Entry 6LLW (X-ray diffraction, 2.26 A resolution); this record covers chain A.

# Chain A
Name: UDP-glycosyltransferase 708C1
Organism: Fagopyrum esculentum
Notes: EC 2.4.1.-
UniProt: A0A0A1HA03 (708C1_FAGES); numbering as in UniProt (aligned over 1-457)
Sequence (457 residues; row label = number of the first residue in the row):
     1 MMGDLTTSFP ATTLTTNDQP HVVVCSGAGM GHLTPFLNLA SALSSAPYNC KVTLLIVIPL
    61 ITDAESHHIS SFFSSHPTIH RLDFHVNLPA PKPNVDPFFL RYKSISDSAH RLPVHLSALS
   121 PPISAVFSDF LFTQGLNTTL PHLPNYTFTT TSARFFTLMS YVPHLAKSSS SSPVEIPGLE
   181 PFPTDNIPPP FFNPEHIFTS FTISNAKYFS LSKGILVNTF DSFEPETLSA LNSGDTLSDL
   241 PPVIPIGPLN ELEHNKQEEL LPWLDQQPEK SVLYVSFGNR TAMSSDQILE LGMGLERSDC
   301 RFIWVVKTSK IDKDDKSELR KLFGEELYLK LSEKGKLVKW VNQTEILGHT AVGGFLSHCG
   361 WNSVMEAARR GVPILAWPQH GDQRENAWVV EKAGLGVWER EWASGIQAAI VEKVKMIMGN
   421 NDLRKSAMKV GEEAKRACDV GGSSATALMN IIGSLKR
Not modelled in the structure: 1-17, 166, 168, 308-311, 457
Curated features (UniProtKB/Swiss-Prot):
  - region: N279, R280 (UDP)
  - active site: H32 (Proton acceptor), D129 (Charge relay)
  - binding site (UDP-alpha-D-glucose): G31, T34, T150, V341, Q343, H358, W361, N362, S363, E366, D382, Q383
  - binding site (an anthocyanidin): H32, N94, G381
  - mutagenesis: Y102 (Y102F: Decreases affinity for phloretin 2.9-fold and increases affinity for UDP-glucose 2-fold), F130 (F130A: Decreases affinity for phloretin 2.1-fold and affinity for UDP-glucose 1.5-fold), T150 (T150A: Decreases affinity for phloretin 2.7-fold and increases affinity for UDP-glucose 1.2-fold), T151 (T151A: Decreases affinity for phloretin 2-fold and affinity for UDP-glucose 4.9-fold), F198 (F198A: Decreases affinity for phloretin 6.4-fold and increases affinity for UDP-glucose 1.4-fold), D382 (D382E: Decreases affinity for phloretin 2.8-fold and affinity for UDP-glucose 1.2-fold), Q383 (Q383A: Decreases affinity for phloretin 3.5-fold and affinity for UDP-glucose 3.6-fold; Q383H: Decreases affinity for phloretin 3.7-fold and affinity for UDP-glucose 2.1-fold)
Residues lining bound ligands: UDP (uridine-5'-diphosphate): G31, T34, Y274, S276, G278, N279, R280, V305, W340, V341, Q343, H358, G360, W361, N362, S363, E366, Q383
Reported in the primary citation:
  - binding site for UDP: N279, R280, W340
  - conformationally variable residues (side-chain flip): N279, R280, W340
  - mutagenesis - H32A, D96A, Y102A, Y102T, R280A, D382A, D382N: abolished catalytic activity
  - mutagenesis - F130A, D382E: decreased binding to UDP-glucose
  - mutagenesis - D129S, F155A, F198A, W340A (less than 20%), H358A (less than 20%), N362A (less than 20%), S363A (less than 20%), E366A (less than 20%), H380A (less than 20%), Q383A, Q383H (14-fold): decreased catalytic activity
  - mutagenesis - Y102F: decreased catalytic activity on phloretin
  - mutagenesis - F130A: increased binding to phloretin
  - catalytic residues: H32, D129

# In short
Bound to chain A: UDP. Curated annotation (UniProt) lists active-site residues H32 and D129, 12
UDP-alpha-D-glucose-binding residues, 3 anthocyanidin-binding residues and 7 mutagenesis sites. The paper
reports catalytic residues H32 and D129; D129S, F155A and F198A, among others, reduce catalytic activity; 21
substitutions were tested in all.
Chain A is UDP-glycosyltransferase 708C1 (Fagopyrum esculentum); the structure, Crystal Structure of Fagopyrum
esculentum M UGT708C1 complexed with UDP, was determined by X-ray diffraction, deposited together with 6LLG
and 6LLZ.
